Entry 8HQC (electron microscopy, 3.89 A resolution); this record covers chains B and C of the 6 polymer chains in the assembly.

[Chain B]
Name: Guanine nucleotide-binding protein G(o) subunit alpha
Organism: Homo sapiens
UniProt: P09471 (GNAO_HUMAN); residue numbers follow UniProt; this construct covers 4-55, 182-230, 241-354
Chain sequence (240 residues; row label = number of the first residue in the row; note: 126 numbers in that range are skipped by the numbering (no residue carries them; nothing is unmodelled there); numbers below 1 keep their minus sign (Met-11 is residue -11)):
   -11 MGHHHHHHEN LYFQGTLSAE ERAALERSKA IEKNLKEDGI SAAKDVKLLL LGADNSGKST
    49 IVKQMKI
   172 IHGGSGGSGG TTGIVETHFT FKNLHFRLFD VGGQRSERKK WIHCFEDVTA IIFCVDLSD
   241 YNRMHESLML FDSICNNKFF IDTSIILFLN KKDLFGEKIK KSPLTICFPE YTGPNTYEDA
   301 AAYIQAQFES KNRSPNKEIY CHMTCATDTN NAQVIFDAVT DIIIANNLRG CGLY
Unresolved in the structure: -11 to 4, 172-181, 241-243
Construct notes: initiating methionine (-11); expression tag (-10 to 3); engineered mutation Asp42 (Gly in P09471), Asn43 (Glu in P09471), Asp227 (Ala in P09471), Asp230 (Gly in P09471), Ala332 (Ile in P09471), Ile335 (Val in P09471); linker (174-181)
Curated features (UniProtKB/Swiss-Prot):
  - region: Lys35 to Ala41, Ser44 to Thr48 (G1 motif), Phe197 to Arg206 (G3 motif), Ile266 to Asp273 (G4 motif), Thr324 to Thr329 (G5 motif)
  - binding site (GTP): Lys46, Ser47, Thr48, Asn270, Asp273, Cys325
  - binding site (Mg(2+)): Ser47, Thr182
  - natural variant: Gly40 (G40R: In DEE17 and NEDIM; G40W: Found in a patient with intractable early-onset epilepsy), Ser47 (S47G: In NEDIM), Gln52 (Q52P: Found in a patient with intractable early-onset epilepsy; Q52R: In DEE17), Ile172 (I172T: In NEDIM), Thr191 to Phe197 (deletion: In DEE17), Gly203 (G203R: In DEE17), Arg209 (R209C: In DEE17 and NEDIM; R209G: In NEDIM; R209H: In NEDIM; R209L: In NEDIM), Glu246 (E246G: In NEDIM; E246K: In NEDIM), Ile279 (I279N: In DEE17)
  - modified residue: Gln205 (5-glutamyl histamine), Cys351 (ADP-ribosylcysteine)
  - lipidation: Cys351 (S-palmitoyl cysteine)
  - mutagenesis: Cys351 (C351A: Strong loss of binding to ADGRG3)

[Chain C]
Name: Guanine nucleotide-binding protein G(I)/G(S)/G(T) subunit beta-1
Organism: Homo sapiens
UniProt: P62873 (GBB1_HUMAN); residue numbers follow UniProt; this construct covers 2-340
Chain sequence (350 residues; row label = number of the first residue in the row; numbers below 1 keep their minus sign (Met-9 is residue -9)):
    -9 MHHHHHHGSS GSELDQLRQE AEQLKNQIRD ARKACADATL SQITNNIDPV GRIQMRTRRT
    51 LRGHLAKIYA MHWGTDSRLL VSASQDGKLI IWDSYTTNKV HAIPLRSSWV MTCAYAPSGN
   111 YVACGGLDNI CSIYNLKTRE GNVRVSRELA GHTGYLSCCR FLDDNQIVTS SGDTTCALWD
   171 IETGQQTTTF TGHTGDVMSL SLAPDTRLFV SGACDASAKL WDVREGMCRQ TFTGHESDIN
   231 AICFFPNGNA FATGSDDATC RLFDLRADQE LMTYSHDNII CGITSVSFSK SGRLLLAGYD
   291 DFNCNVWDAL KADRAGVLAG HDNRVSCLGV TDDGMAVATG SWDSFLKIWN
Unresolved in the structure: -9 to 2
Construct notes: initiating methionine (-9); expression tag (-8 to 1)
Curated features (UniProtKB/Swiss-Prot):
  - modified residue: Ser2 (N-acetylserine), His266 (Phosphohistidine)
  - natural variant: Leu30 (L30F: In MRD42; uncertain significance), Arg52 (R52G: In MRD42), Gly64 (G64V: In MRD42), Asp76 (D76E: In MRD42; D76G: In MRD42), Gly77 (G77S: In MRD42), Lys78 (K78R: In MRD42), Ile80 (I80N: In MRD42; I80T: In MRD42), His91 (H91R: In MRD42; uncertain significance), Ala92 (A92T: In MRD42), Pro94 (P94S: In MRD42), Leu95 (L95P: In MRD42), Arg96 (R96L: In MRD42), 5 further natural variant entries in UniProt

[How chain B and chain C interact]
Pairs across the interface - 31 pairs, chain B then chain C:
  Arg15(B) - Val90(C)  hydrogen bond (side chain-backbone)
  Ser16(B) - Asn88(C)
  Ser16(B) - Lys89(C)  hydrogen bond (side chain-backbone)
  Ile19(B) - Lys89(C)
  Ile19(B) - Ala92(C)  hydrophobic
  Leu23(B) - Gly53(C)
  Leu23(B) - Leu55(C)  hydrophobic
  Thr182(B) - Asp118(C)
  Thr183(B) - Asn119(C)
  Gly184(B) - Asn119(C)
  Ile185(B) - Trp99(C)
  Ile185(B) - Asp118(C)
  Phe200(B) - Trp99(C)  hydrophobic
  Gln205(B) - Leu117(C)
  Gln205(B) - Asn119(C)
  Gln205(B) - Gly144(C)
  Gln205(B) - Tyr145(C)  hydrogen bond (side chain-backbone)
  Ser207(B) - Tyr145(C)
  Ser207(B) - Gly162(C)  hydrogen bond (side chain-backbone)
  Ser207(B) - Asp186(C)  hydrogen bond
  Glu208(B) - Asp186(C)
  Lys211(B) - Tyr145(C)
  Lys211(B) - Cys204(C)
  Lys211(B) - Asp228(C)
  His214(B) - Trp332(C)
  Cys215(B) - Tyr59(C)
  Cys215(B) - Gln75(C)
  Cys215(B) - Trp99(C)
  Phe216(B) - Trp99(C)  hydrophobic
  Phe216(B) - Leu117(C)  hydrophobic
  Glu217(B) - Gln75(C)
Interface residues without a listed pair, chain B (20 interface residues in all): Leu13, Gly27, Lys35
Interface residues without a listed pair, chain C (23 interface residues in all): Lys57, Ile80, His142, Met188

[Overview]
20 residues of chain B and 23 residues of chain C are in contact, with 5 hydrogen bonds. Polar pairs include
Arg15(B)-Val90(C), Ser16(B)-Lys89(C) and Gln205(B)-Tyr145(C). UniProt lists 6 GTP-binding residues,
Mg2+-binding residues Ser47(B) and Thr182(B) and one mutagenesis site on chain B.
Chain B is Guanine nucleotide-binding protein G(o) subunit alpha and chain C is Guanine nucleotide-binding
protein G(I)/G(S)/G(T) subunit beta-1, both from Homo sapiens; the structure, Structure of a GPCR-G protein in
complex with a natural peptide agonist, was determined by electron microscopy together with 8HPT, 8I95, 8I97,
8I9A, 8I9L, 8I9S and 3 further entries from the same study.
